9G5M - chain A; structure by X-ray diffraction, 2.27 A resolution.

# Chain A
Name: Amidohydrolase family protein
Organism: Klebsiella pneumoniae subsp. pneumoniae Kp13
Notes: EC 3.5.1.-, 3.5.1.81
Reference sequence: W9BIW9 (W9BIW9_KLEPN); residues 1-479 here = UniProt positions 1-479
Chain sequence (485 residues; row label = number of the first residue in the row):
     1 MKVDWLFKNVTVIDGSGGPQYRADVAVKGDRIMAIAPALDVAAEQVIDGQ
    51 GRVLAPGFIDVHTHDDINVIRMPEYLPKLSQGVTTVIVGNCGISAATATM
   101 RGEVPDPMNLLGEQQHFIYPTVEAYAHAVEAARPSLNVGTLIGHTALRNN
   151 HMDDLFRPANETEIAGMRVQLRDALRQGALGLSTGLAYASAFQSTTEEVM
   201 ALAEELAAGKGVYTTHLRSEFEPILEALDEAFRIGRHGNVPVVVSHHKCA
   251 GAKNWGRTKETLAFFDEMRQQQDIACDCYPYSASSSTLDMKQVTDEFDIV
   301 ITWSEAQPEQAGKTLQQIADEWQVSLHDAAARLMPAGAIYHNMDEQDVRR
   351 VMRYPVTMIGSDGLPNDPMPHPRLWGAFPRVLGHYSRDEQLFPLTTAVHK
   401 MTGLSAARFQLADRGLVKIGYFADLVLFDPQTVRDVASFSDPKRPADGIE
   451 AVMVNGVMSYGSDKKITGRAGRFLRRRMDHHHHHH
Disordered / not traced: 480-485
Differences from the reference sequence: expression tag (480-485)
Ion coordination: Ni2+ site 1: H64, C91, D362 (together with sulfate ion); Ni2+ site 2: C91, H216, H246 (together with sulfate ion)

# In short
The Ni2+ site 1 is built by H64, C91 and D362. The Ni2+ site 2 is built by C91, H216 and H246.
Chain A is Amidohydrolase family protein (Klebsiella pneumoniae subsp. pneumoniae Kp13); the structure,
N-Acyl-D-amino-acid deacylase (D-acylase) from Klebsiella pneumoniae in an open conformation, was determined
by X-ray diffraction together with 9GV8 from the same study.
